Entry 7E4B (X-ray diffraction, 1.77 A resolution); this record covers chains A and C of the 3 polymer chains in the assembly.

== Chain A (and C) ==
Molecule: Macrophage migration inhibitory factor
Source organism: Homo sapiens
Notes: EC 5.3.2.1, 5.3.3.12; chain C of this document is another copy of the same molecule, construct and numbering; everything in this record applies to it too
Reference sequence: P14174 (MIF_HUMAN); residues 1-114 here correspond to UniProt positions 2-115 (UniProt number = residue number + 1)
Chain sequence (114 residues; each row starts with the number of its first residue):
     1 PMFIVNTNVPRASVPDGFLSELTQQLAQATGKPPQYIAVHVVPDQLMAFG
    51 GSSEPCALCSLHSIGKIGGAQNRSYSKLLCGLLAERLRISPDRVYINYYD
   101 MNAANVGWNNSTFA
Swiss-Prot annotation at these positions:
  - active site: P1 (Proton acceptor)
  - binding site (substrate): K32, I64, N97
  - modified residue: K77 (N6-acetyllysine)

== How chain A and chain C interact ==
Pairs across the interface (61; chain A residue first):
  P1(A) - Y95(C)
  M2(A) - L58(C)  hydrophobic
  M2(A) - Y95(C)  hydrophobic
  M2(A) - N97(C)
  R11(A) - L46(C)
  L19(A) - L46(C)  hydrophobic
  L19(A) - M47(C)
  T23(A) - G51(C)
  P34(A) - G50(C)
  Q35(A) - F49(C)
  Q35(A) - G50(C)
  Y36(A) - Y95(C)  hydrogen bond (backbone-side chain)
  I37(A) - F49(C)
  I37(A) - G50(C)  hydrogen bond (backbone-backbone)
  A38(A) - A48(C)
  A38(A) - F49(C)  hydrophobic
  A38(A) - L58(C)  hydrophobic
  V39(A) - M47(C)
  V39(A) - A48(C)  hydrogen bond (backbone-backbone)
  H40(A) - N6(C)
  H40(A) - Q45(C)  hydrogen bond
  H40(A) - L46(C)
  H40(A) - M47(C)
  H40(A) - L58(C)
  V41(A) - L46(C)  hydrogen bond (backbone-backbone)
  V42(A) - Q45(C)
  H62(A) - N97(C)
  H62(A) - Y99(C)  hydrogen bond
  M101(A) - N97(C)
  A104(A) - N72(C)  hydrogen bond (backbone-side chain)
  N105(A) - I67(C)
  N105(A) - N72(C)  hydrogen bond
  N105(A) - I96(C)
  N105(A) - N97(C)
  N105(A) - Y98(C)  hydrogen bond (backbone-backbone)
  V106(A) - I96(C)
  V106(A) - N97(C)
  G107(A) - S76(C)
  G107(A) - V94(C)
  G107(A) - Y95(C)
  G107(A) - I96(C)  hydrogen bond (backbone-backbone)
  G107(A) - Y98(C)
  W108(A) - F49(C)
  W108(A) - D92(C)  hydrogen bond (side chain-backbone)
  W108(A) - V94(C)
  W108(A) - Y95(C)
  N109(A) - P91(C)  hydrogen bond (backbone-backbone)
  N109(A) - D92(C)
  N109(A) - V94(C)
  N110(A) - R73(C)
  N110(A) - S76(C)
  N110(A) - K77(C)  hydrogen bond (backbone-backbone)
  N110(A) - C80(C)
  N110(A) - G81(C)
  N110(A) - P91(C)
  S111(A) - R73(C)
  S111(A) - S76(C)  hydrogen bond (backbone-side chain)
  T112(A) - N72(C)
  T112(A) - R73(C)
  T112(A) - S76(C)
  F113(A) - Y95(C)  hydrophobic
Other interface residues (no listed pair), chain A (28 interface residues in all): V14, A114
Other interface residues (no listed pair), chain C (26 interface residues in all): G69, R93

== Summary ==
Chain A and chain C form an interface of 28 and 26 residues respectively, with 14 hydrogen bonds. Among the
polar pairs are Y36(A)-Y95(C), H40(A)-Q45(C) and H62(A)-Y99(C). From UniProt: active-site residue P1(A) and 3
substrate-binding residues on chain A.
Chain A and chain C are both Macrophage migration inhibitory factor (Homo sapiens); the structure, Crystal
structure of MIF bound to compound 5, was determined by X-ray diffraction (same publication as 7E45, 7E47,
7E49, 7E4A and 7E4C).
